PDB entry 1Z7Z | electron microscopy, 8.00 A resolution (low resolution: residue-level contacts below are approximate; hydrogen-bond / salt-bridge calls are withheld) | chains 1 and 3 of the 6 polymer chains in the assembly

# Chain 1
Name: human coxsackievirus A21
Organism: Human coxsackievirus A21
Notes: fragment: Viral Protein 1 residues 1073-1286
Chain sequence (286 residues; numbered 1 to 286; the number before each row is that of its first residue):
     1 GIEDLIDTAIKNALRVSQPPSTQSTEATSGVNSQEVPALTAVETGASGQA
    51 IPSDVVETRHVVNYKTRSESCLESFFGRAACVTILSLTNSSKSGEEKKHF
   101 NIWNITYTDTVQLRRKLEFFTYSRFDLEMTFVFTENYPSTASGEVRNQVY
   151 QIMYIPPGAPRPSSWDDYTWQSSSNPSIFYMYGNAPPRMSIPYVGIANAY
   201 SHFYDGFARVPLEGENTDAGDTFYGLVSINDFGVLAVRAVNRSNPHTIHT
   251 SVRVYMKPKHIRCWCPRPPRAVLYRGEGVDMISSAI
Unresolved in the structure: 1-72

# Chain 3
Name: human coxsackievirus A21
Organism: Human coxsackievirus A21
Notes: fragment: Viral Protein 3 residues 3043-3234
Chain sequence (234 residues; row label = number of the first residue in the row):
     1 GLPTMNTPGSNQFLTSDDFQSPCALPNFDVTPPIHIPGEVKNMMELAEID
    51 TLIPMNAVDGKVNTMEMYQIPLNDNLSKAPIFCLSLSPASDKRLSHTMLG
   101 EILNYYTHWTGSIRFTFLFCGSMMATGKLLLSYSPPGAKPPTNRKDAMLG
   151 THIIWDLGLQSSCSMVAPWISNTVYRRCARDDFTEGGFITCFYQTRIVVP
   201 ASTPTSMFMLGFVSACPDFSVRLLKDTPHISQSK
Unresolved in the structure: 1-42

# Interface between chain 1 and chain 3
Residue-residue contacts (53; chain 1 residue first):
  Pro-156(1) / Thr-107(3)
  Pro-156(1) / Leu-223(3)
  Pro-156(1) / Leu-224(3)
  Pro-156(1) / Lys-225(3)
  Pro-157(1) / Thr-107(3)
  Pro-157(1) / Ala-179(3)
  Pro-157(1) / Lys-225(3)
  Gly-158(1) / Asn-104(3)
  Gly-158(1) / Ala-179(3)
  Gly-158(1) / Lys-225(3)
  Gly-158(1) / Pro-228(3)
  Ala-159(1) / Asp-226(3)
  Ala-159(1) / Pro-228(3)
  Pro-160(1) / Asp-226(3)
  Pro-160(1) / Thr-227(3)
  Pro-160(1) / Pro-228(3)
  Ser-164(1) / Lys-234(3)
  Asp-166(1) / Lys-234(3)
  Tyr-168(1) / Ile-230(3)
  Tyr-168(1) / Ser-231(3)
  Tyr-168(1) / Gln-232(3)
  Gln-171(1) / Gln-232(3)
  Ser-172(1) / Asp-226(3)
  Ser-173(1) / Asp-226(3)
  Ser-174(1) / Leu-224(3)
  Ser-174(1) / Lys-225(3)
  Ser-174(1) / Asp-226(3)
  Asn-175(1) / Lys-225(3)
  Asn-175(1) / Asp-226(3)
  Tyr-193(1) / Arg-222(3)
  Val-194(1) / His-108(3)
  Val-194(1) / Arg-222(3)
  Val-194(1) / Leu-223(3)
  Gly-195(1) / Arg-222(3)
  Ile-196(1) / His-108(3)
  Ile-196(1) / Thr-173(3)
  Ile-196(1) / Val-174(3)
  Ile-196(1) / Tyr-175(3)
  Ile-196(1) / Arg-222(3)
  Ala-197(1) / Val-174(3)
  Asn-198(1) / Val-174(3)
  Tyr-204(1) / Phe-183(3)
  Ala-208(1) / Asp-182(3)
  Ala-208(1) / Glu-185(3)
  Arg-209(1) / Asp-182(3)
  Arg-209(1) / Glu-185(3)
  Val-210(1) / Gly-137(3)
  Val-210(1) / Glu-185(3)
  Leu-212(1) / Gly-137(3)
  Leu-212(1) / Ala-138(3)
  Ile-229(1) / Arg-177(3)
  Ile-229(1) / Phe-183(3)
  Asp-231(1) / Arg-177(3)
Interface residues without a listed pair, chain 1 (31 interface residues in all): Tyr-154, Asp-167, Pro-176, Asn-230, Phe-232
Interface residues without a listed pair, chain 3 (27 interface residues in all): Lys-139, Asn-172, Thr-184

# Overview
The interface between chain 1 and chain 3 involves 31 residues on one side and 27 on the other.
Chain 1 is human coxsackievirus A21 and chain 3 is human coxsackievirus A21, both from Human coxsackievirus
A21; the structure, Cryo-em structure of human coxsackievirus A21 complexed with five domain icam-1kilifi, was
determined by electron microscopy together with 1Z7S from the same study.
